6L9V - chains A and B; structure by X-ray diffraction, 3.05 A resolution.

# Chain A (and B)
Protein: TRAF-interacting protein with FHA domain-containing protein A
Source organism: Mus musculus
Notes: chain B of this document is another copy of the same molecule, construct and numbering; everything in this record applies to it too
Reference sequence: Q793I8 (TIFA_MOUSE); numbering as in UniProt (aligned over 1-184)
Sequence (192 residues; row label = number of the first residue in the row):
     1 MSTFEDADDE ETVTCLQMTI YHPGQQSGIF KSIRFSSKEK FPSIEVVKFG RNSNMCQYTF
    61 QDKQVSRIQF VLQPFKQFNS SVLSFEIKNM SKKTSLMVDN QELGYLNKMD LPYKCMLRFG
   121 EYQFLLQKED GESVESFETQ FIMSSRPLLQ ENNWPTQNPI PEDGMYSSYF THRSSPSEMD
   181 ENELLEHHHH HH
Unresolved in the structure: 1-10, 150-192 (chain B: 1-11, 150-192)
Construct notes: engineered mutation Asp9 (Thr in Q793I8), Ser36 (Cys in Q793I8); expression tag (185-192)
From the paper describing this entry:
  - self-association interface (contacts with another copy of this molecule): Arg34, Ser37, Glu39, Lys40, Glu45, Gln57, Glu138, Gln140
  - mutagenesis - E39R/E138R, E39R/E45R/E138R: decreased binding to TRAF6-C

# Interface between chain A and chain B
Residue-residue contacts (44; chain A residue first):
  Ser43(A) - Tyr105(B)  hydrogen bond
  Ser43(A) - Leu106(B)
  Ile44(A) - Ile68(B)  hydrophobic
  Ile44(A) - Met90(B)  hydrophobic
  Ile68(A) - Ile44(B)  hydrophobic
  Gln73(A) - Gln73(B)  hydrogen bond
  Gln73(A) - Lys88(B)
  Pro74(A) - Lys88(B)  hydrogen bond (backbone-side chain)
  Phe75(A) - Leu106(B)
  Phe75(A) - Lys108(B)
  Lys76(A) - Tyr105(B)
  Lys76(A) - Leu106(B)  hydrogen bond (backbone-backbone)
  Lys76(A) - Asn107(B)  hydrogen bond (backbone-side chain)
  Gln77(A) - Asn107(B)
  Phe78(A) - Gln101(B)
  Phe78(A) - Asn107(B)
  Phe78(A) - Lys108(B)
  Leu83(A) - Leu106(B)  hydrophobic
  Glu86(A) - Glu86(B)
  Glu86(A) - Lys108(B)  salt bridge
  Lys88(A) - Gln73(B)
  Lys88(A) - Pro74(B)  hydrogen bond (side chain-backbone)
  Met90(A) - Ile44(B)  hydrophobic
  Lys92(A) - Glu135(B)  salt bridge
  Gln101(A) - Phe78(B)
  Tyr105(A) - Ser43(B)  hydrogen bond
  Tyr105(A) - Lys76(B)
  Leu106(A) - Ser43(B)
  Leu106(A) - Phe75(B)
  Leu106(A) - Lys76(B)  hydrogen bond (backbone-backbone)
  Leu106(A) - Leu83(B)  hydrophobic
  Leu106(A) - Val134(B)
  Asn107(A) - Lys76(B)  hydrogen bond (side chain-backbone)
  Asn107(A) - Gln77(B)
  Asn107(A) - Phe78(B)
  Lys108(A) - Phe75(B)
  Lys108(A) - Phe78(B)
  Lys108(A) - Glu86(B)  salt bridge
  Lys108(A) - Lys108(B)
  Lys108(A) - Asp110(B)  salt bridge
  Asp110(A) - Lys108(B)  salt bridge
  Val134(A) - Tyr105(B)
  Val134(A) - Leu106(B)
  Glu135(A) - Lys92(B)  salt bridge
Other interface residues (no listed pair), chain A (26 interface residues in all): Met55, Glu102, Leu103, Met109
Other interface residues (no listed pair), chain B (24 interface residues in all): Glu102, Leu103

# Overview
The interface between chain A and chain B involves 26 residues on one side and 24 on the other; the contacts
include 9 hydrogen bonds and 6 salt bridges. Polar contacts include Glu86(A)-Lys108(B), Lys92(A)-Glu135(B) and
Lys108(A)-Asp110(B). The paper reports that E39R/E138R and E39R/E45R/E138R of chain A reduce binding to
TRAF6-C; a self-association interface involving Arg34(A), Ser37(A) and Glu39(A) among others.
Both chains are TRAF-interacting protein with FHA domain-containing protein A (Mus musculus). Entry 6L9V
(Crystal structure of mouse TIFA (T9D/C36S mutant)) was determined by X-ray diffraction together with 6L9W
from the same study.
